9DCB - chains A and B of the 120 polymer chains in the assembly; structure by electron microscopy, 2.89 A resolution.

[Chain A (and B)]
Molecule: Capsid protein
From: adeno-associated virus 5
Notes: chain B of this document is another copy of the same molecule, construct and numbering; everything in this record applies to it too
Reference sequence: Q9YIJ1 (Q9YIJ1_9VIRU); residue numbers follow UniProt; this construct covers 1-724
Sequence (724 residues; numbered 1 to 724; the number before each row is that of its first residue):
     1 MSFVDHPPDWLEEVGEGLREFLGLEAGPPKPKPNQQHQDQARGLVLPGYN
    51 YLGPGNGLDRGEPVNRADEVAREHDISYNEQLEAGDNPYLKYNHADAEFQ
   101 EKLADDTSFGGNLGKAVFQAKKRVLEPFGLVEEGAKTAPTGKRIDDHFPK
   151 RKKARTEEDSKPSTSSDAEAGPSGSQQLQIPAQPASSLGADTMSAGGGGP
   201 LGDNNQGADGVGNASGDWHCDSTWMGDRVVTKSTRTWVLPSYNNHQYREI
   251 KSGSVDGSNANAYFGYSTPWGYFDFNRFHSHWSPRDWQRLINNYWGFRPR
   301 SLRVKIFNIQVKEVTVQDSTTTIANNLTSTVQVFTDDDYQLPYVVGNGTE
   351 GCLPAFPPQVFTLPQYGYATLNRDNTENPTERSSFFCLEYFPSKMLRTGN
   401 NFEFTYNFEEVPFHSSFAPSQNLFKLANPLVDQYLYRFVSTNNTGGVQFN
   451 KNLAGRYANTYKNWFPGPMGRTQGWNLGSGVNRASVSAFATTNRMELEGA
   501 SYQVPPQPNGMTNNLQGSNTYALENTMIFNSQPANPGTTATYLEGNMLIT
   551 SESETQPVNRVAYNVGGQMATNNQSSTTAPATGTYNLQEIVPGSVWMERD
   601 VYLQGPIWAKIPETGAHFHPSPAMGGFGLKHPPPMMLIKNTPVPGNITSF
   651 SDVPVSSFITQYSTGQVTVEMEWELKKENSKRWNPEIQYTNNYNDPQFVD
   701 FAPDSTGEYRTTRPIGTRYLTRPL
Not modelled in the structure: 1-207
What the authors report for this chain:
  - binding site for the 2-nt DNA strand: H619, P620

[How chain A and chain B interact]
Pairs across the interface (109; chain A residue first):
  D209(A) - G212(B)
  D209(A) - N213(B)
  V211(A) - V211(B)  hydrophobic
  Q246(A) - G707(B)
  Y247(A) - P358(B)  hydrophobic
  Y247(A) - P703(B)
  Y247(A) - D704(B)
  Y247(A) - G707(B)
  R248(A) - D704(B)
  R248(A) - S705(B)
  E249(A) - P703(B)
  E249(A) - D704(B)  hydrogen bond (backbone-backbone)
  E249(A) - S705(B)
  Y266(A) - V699(B)
  Y266(A) - A702(B)
  Y266(A) - P703(B)  hydrogen bond (side chain-backbone)
  Q317(A) - T320(B)
  N326(A) - N325(B)  hydrogen bond
  L327(A) - V211(B)
  T328(A) - I309(B)
  T328(A) - Q310(B)  hydrogen bond (backbone-side chain)
  T328(A) - N325(B)
  T328(A) - T398(B)
  S329(A) - Q310(B)
  Q332(A) - W218(B)
  R373(A) - D695(B)  salt bridge
  R373(A) - P696(B)
  R373(A) - Q697(B)
  N378(A) - P696(B)
  N378(A) - Q697(B)  hydrogen bond
  P379(A) - P696(B)
  P379(A) - Q697(B)
  P379(A) - F698(B)
  P379(A) - V699(B)  hydrophobic
  E381(A) - N691(B)  hydrogen bond (backbone-side chain)
  E381(A) - N692(B)
  E381(A) - Y693(B)  hydrogen bond (side chain-backbone)
  E381(A) - P696(B)
  S383(A) - V699(B)
  F385(A) - F356(B)  hydrophobic
  F385(A) - A702(B)  hydrophobic
  F385(A) - P703(B)
  C387(A) - F356(B)  hydrophobic
  C387(A) - P358(B)
  E389(A) - W218(B)  hydrogen bond (backbone-side chain)
  E389(A) - C220(B)
  E389(A) - P357(B)
  E389(A) - P358(B)
  Y390(A) - C220(B)
  Y390(A) - S222(B)  hydrogen bond
  Y390(A) - S283(B)
  Y390(A) - D286(B)  hydrogen bond
  F391(A) - W218(B)
  F391(A) - C220(B)
  P392(A) - W218(B)
  P392(A) - C220(B)
  S393(A) - D217(B)
  S393(A) - W218(B)  hydrogen bond (backbone-backbone)
  K394(A) - D217(B)
  M395(A) - A214(B)
  M395(A) - G216(B)
  M395(A) - D217(B)  hydrogen bond (backbone-side chain)
  M395(A) - W218(B)
  M395(A) - N308(B)
  M395(A) - Q666(B)
  R397(A) - G210(B)
  R397(A) - V211(B)  hydrogen bond (side chain-backbone)
  R397(A) - G212(B)
  R397(A) - N213(B)  hydrogen bond (side chain-backbone)
  R397(A) - A214(B)
  R397(A) - N308(B)
  R397(A) - I309(B)
  R397(A) - T398(B)
  T398(A) - G212(B)
  G399(A) - G212(B)  hydrogen bond (backbone-backbone)
  N400(A) - N213(B)  hydrogen bond
  N400(A) - A214(B)  hydrogen bond (side chain-backbone)
  T641(A) - Q666(B)
  V643(A) - Q310(B)
  V643(A) - K312(B)
  P644(A) - V360(B)  hydrophobic
  P644(A) - Y662(B)  hydrogen bond (backbone-side chain)
  P644(A) - T664(B)
  G645(A) - Y662(B)  hydrogen bond (backbone-side chain)
  N646(A) - V314(B)
  N646(A) - I323(B)
  N646(A) - Y662(B)
  I647(A) - P240(B)
  I647(A) - T362(B)
  S649(A) - P240(B)
  S649(A) - T362(B)
  F650(A) - Y242(B)
  F650(A) - E350(B)
  F650(A) - G351(B)
  F650(A) - T362(B)
  F650(A) - L363(B)
  F650(A) - P364(B)  hydrophobic
  F650(A) - P536(B)
  S651(A) - T362(B)  hydrogen bond (backbone-side chain)
  S651(A) - P536(B)
  D652(A) - E350(B)
  D652(A) - G351(B)
  D652(A) - P533(B)
  V653(A) - A534(B)
  P654(A) - Q359(B)
  P654(A) - V360(B)
  V655(A) - V238(B)  hydrophobic
  V655(A) - V360(B)  hydrogen bond (backbone-backbone)
  F658(A) - V360(B)  hydrophobic
Other interface residues (no listed pair), chain A (52 interface residues in all): K251, F264, T330, T380, P642, T648, I659
Other interface residues (no listed pair), chain B (63 interface residues in all): A208, H219, D221, T236, F307, T322, L327, N535, F701, T706

[Summary]
The interface between chain A and chain B involves 52 residues on one side and 63 on the other, with 21
hydrogen bonds and 1 salt bridge. Polar pairs include R373(A)-D695(B), Y266(A)-P703(B) and N326(A)-N325(B).
From the paper: a binding site for the 2-nt DNA strand at H619(A) and P620(A).
Both chains are Capsid protein (adeno-associated virus 5). Entry 9DCB (The Structure of AAV5 at 4 Degrees) was
determined by electron microscopy, deposited together with 9DCC and 9DC7.
